5JHR - chains M and b of the 28 polymer chains in the assembly; structure by X-ray diffraction, 2.90 A resolution.

# Chain M
Protein: Proteasome subunit beta type-7
Organism: Saccharomyces cerevisiae (strain ATCC 204508 / S288c)
Notes: EC 3.4.25.1
UniProtKB: P30657 (PSB7_YEAST); residues -12 to 233 here correspond to UniProt positions 21-266 (UniProt number = residue number + 33)
Sequence (246 residues; row label = number of the first residue in the row; numbers below 1 keep their minus sign (Thr-12 is residue -12)):
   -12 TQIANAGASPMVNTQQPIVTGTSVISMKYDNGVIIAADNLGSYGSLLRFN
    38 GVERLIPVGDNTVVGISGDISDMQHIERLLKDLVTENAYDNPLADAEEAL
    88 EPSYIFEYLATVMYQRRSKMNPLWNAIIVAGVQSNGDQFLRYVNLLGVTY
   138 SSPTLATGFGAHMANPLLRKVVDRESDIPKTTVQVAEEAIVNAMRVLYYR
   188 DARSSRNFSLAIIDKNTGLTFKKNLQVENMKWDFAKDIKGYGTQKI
Disordered / not traced: -12 to 0

# Chain b
Protein: Proteasome subunit beta type-1
Organism: Saccharomyces cerevisiae (strain ATCC 204508 / S288c)
Notes: EC 3.4.25.1
UniProtKB: P38624 (PSB1_YEAST); residues 1-196 here correspond to UniProt positions 20-215 (UniProt number = residue number + 19)
Sequence (196 residues; each row starts with the number of its first residue):
     1 TSIMAVTFKDGVILGADSRTTTGAYIANRVTDKLTRVHDKIWCCRSGSAA
    51 DTQAIADIVQYHLELYTSQYGTPSTETAASVFKELCYENKDNLTAGIIVA
   101 GYDDKNKGEVYTIPLGGSVHKLPYAIAGSGSTFIYGYCDKNFRENMSKEE
   151 TVDFIKHSLSQAIKWDGSSGGVIRMVVLTAAGVERLIFYPDEYEQL
Curated features (UniProtKB/Swiss-Prot):
  - active site: Thr1 (Nucleophile)

# How chain M and chain b interact
Pairs across the interface (60; chain M residue first):
  Ser32(M) - Trp165(b)
  Ser32(M) - Asp166(b)
  Ser32(M) - Gly167(b)  hydrogen bond (backbone-backbone)
  Leu33(M) - Phe133(b)  hydrophobic
  Leu33(M) - Trp165(b)
  Leu34(M) - Lys164(b)
  Leu34(M) - Trp165(b)  hydrogen bond (backbone-backbone)
  Leu34(M) - Gly167(b)
  Arg35(M) - Trp165(b)
  Phe146(M) - Ala24(b)
  Phe146(M) - Tyr25(b)
  Tyr185(M) - Glu194(b)  hydrogen bond
  Tyr186(M) - Ile26(b)
  Tyr186(M) - Arg29(b)
  Arg187(M) - Ala24(b)
  Arg187(M) - Tyr25(b)
  Arg187(M) - Ile26(b)  hydrogen bond (backbone-backbone)
  Arg187(M) - Ala27(b)  hydrogen bond (side chain-backbone)
  Arg187(M) - Asn28(b)
  Arg187(M) - Arg29(b)
  Asp188(M) - Ala24(b)
  Asp188(M) - Ile26(b)
  Ala189(M) - Arg19(b)
  Ala189(M) - Ala24(b)  hydrogen bond (backbone-backbone)
  Ala189(M) - Ile26(b)
  Ala189(M) - Gly167(b)
  Arg190(M) - Ala24(b)
  Arg193(M) - Asp191(b)  salt bridge
  Arg193(M) - Glu194(b)  salt bridge
  Lys218(M) - Arg29(b)  hydrogen bond (backbone-side chain)
  Trp219(M) - Arg29(b)
  Trp219(M) - Gly171(b)
  Trp219(M) - Val172(b)  hydrophobic
  Trp219(M) - Tyr189(b)
  Trp219(M) - Pro190(b)
  Asp220(M) - Tyr189(b)
  Phe221(M) - Arg29(b)
  Phe221(M) - Val30(b)  hydrophobic
  Ala222(M) - Val30(b)  hydrophobic
  Ala222(M) - Arg174(b)  hydrogen bond (backbone-side chain)
  Ala222(M) - Ile187(b)
  Lys223(M) - Ile187(b)
  Lys223(M) - Tyr189(b)
  Ile225(M) - Val30(b)  hydrophobic
  Ile225(M) - Arg174(b)
  Lys226(M) - Asp32(b)
  Gly227(M) - Asp32(b)  hydrogen bond (backbone-side chain)
  Tyr228(M) - Thr35(b)
  Tyr228(M) - Arg45(b)
  Tyr228(M) - Gln53(b)  hydrogen bond (side chain-backbone)
  Tyr228(M) - Ala56(b)
  Tyr228(M) - Asp57(b)  hydrogen bond
  Gln231(M) - Asp32(b)
  Gln231(M) - Leu34(b)
  Gln231(M) - Thr35(b)
  Gln231(M) - Arg36(b)  hydrogen bond (side chain-backbone)
  Gln231(M) - Trp42(b)
  Gln231(M) - Arg185(b)
  Ile233(M) - Trp42(b)
  Ile233(M) - Arg185(b)  hydrogen bond (backbone-side chain)
Also at the interface, not in a pair above, chain M (25 interface residues in all): Met150
Also at the interface, not in a pair above, chain b (36 interface residues in all): Thr21, Gly23, Ile163, Ser168, Val183

# Summary
The interface between chain M and chain b involves 25 residues on one side and 36 on the other, with 13
hydrogen bonds and 2 salt bridges. Polar contacts include Arg193(M)-Asp191(b), Arg193(M)-Glu194(b) and
Tyr185(M)-Glu194(b). Curated annotation (UniProt) lists active-site residue Thr1(b) on chain b.
Chain M is Proteasome subunit beta type-7 and chain b is Proteasome subunit beta type-1, both from
Saccharomyces cerevisiae (strain ATCC 204508 / S288c); the structure, Yeast 20S proteasome in complex with the
peptidic epoxyketone inhibitor 27, was determined by X-ray diffraction (same publication as 5JHS).
